Entry 3ZXJ (X-ray diffraction, 1.85 A resolution); this record covers chain A.

[Chain A]
Name: HIAXHD3
Source organism: Humicola insolens
Notes: EC 3.2.1.55
Amino-acid sequence (542 residues; each row starts with the number of its first residue):
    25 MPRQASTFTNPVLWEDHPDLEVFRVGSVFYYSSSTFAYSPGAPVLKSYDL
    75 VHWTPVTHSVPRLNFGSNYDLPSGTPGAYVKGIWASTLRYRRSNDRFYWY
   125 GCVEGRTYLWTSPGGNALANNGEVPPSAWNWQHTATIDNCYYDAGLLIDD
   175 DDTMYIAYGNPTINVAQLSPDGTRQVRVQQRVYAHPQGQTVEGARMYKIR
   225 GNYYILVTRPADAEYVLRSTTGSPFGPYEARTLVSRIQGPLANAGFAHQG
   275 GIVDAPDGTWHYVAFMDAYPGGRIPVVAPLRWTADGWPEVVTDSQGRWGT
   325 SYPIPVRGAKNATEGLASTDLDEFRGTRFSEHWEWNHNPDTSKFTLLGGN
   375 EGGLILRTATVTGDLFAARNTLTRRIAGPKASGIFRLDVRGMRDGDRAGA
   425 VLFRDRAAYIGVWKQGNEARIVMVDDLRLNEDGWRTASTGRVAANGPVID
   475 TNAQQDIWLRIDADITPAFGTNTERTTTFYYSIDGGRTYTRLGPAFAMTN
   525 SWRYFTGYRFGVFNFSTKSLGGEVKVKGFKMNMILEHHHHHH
Unresolved in the structure: 25-27, 560-566
Modified positions: Mse25 (selenomethionine); Mse178, Mse220, Mse290, Mse416, Mse447, Mse522, Mse555, Mse557 (selenomethionine; parent Met)
What the authors report for this chain:
  - catalytic residues: Asp43 (by similarity / conservation)
  - catalytic residues: Asp167, Glu216
  - contacts within the chain: Asp167-Glu216, Asn184-Glu216 (hydrogen bond)
  - mutagenesis - D43A, D43A/Y166A, Y166A/E216A, Y166A/D167A, D167A, E216A, D291A, R297A: abolished catalytic activity
  - mutagenesis - H272A (1,000-fold), W526A: decreased catalytic activity
  - specificity-determining residues: Trp526
  - mutagenesis - Y166A: increased catalytic activity on birchwood xylan
  - mutagenesis - Y166A/H272A: abolished catalytic activity (arabinofuranosidase activity)
  - mutagenesis - Y166A/H272A, Y166A/N184A, Y166A/F493A, Y166A/G183S, Y166A/N184G (22-fold), Y166A/F493T, Y166G/G183S/N184G/F493T (100-fold): increased catalytic activity (xylanase activity)
  - mutagenesis - Y166A: decreased catalytic activity on arabinofuranosidase function

[In short]
From the paper: catalytic residues Asp43, Asp167 and Glu216; D43A, D43A/Y166A and Y166A/E216A, among others,
abolish catalytic activity; 18 substitutions were tested in all.
Chain A is HIAXHD3 (Humicola insolens); the structure, Engineering the active site of a GH43 glycoside
hydrolase generates a biotechnologically significant enzyme that displays ..., was determined by X-ray
diffraction together with 3ZXK and 3ZXL from the same study.
